Entry 1NS9 (X-ray diffraction, 1.60 A resolution); this record covers chains A and B.

# Chain A
Molecule: Hemoglobin alpha subunit
From: Equus caballus
Notes: fragment: alpha subunit
Reference sequence: P01958 (HBA_HORSE); residue numbers follow UniProt; this construct covers 1-141
Sequence (141 residues; row label = number of the first residue in the row):
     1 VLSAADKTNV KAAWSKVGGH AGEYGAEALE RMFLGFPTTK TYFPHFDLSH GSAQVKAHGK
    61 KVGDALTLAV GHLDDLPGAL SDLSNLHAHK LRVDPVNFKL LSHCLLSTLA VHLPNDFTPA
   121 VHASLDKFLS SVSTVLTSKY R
Construct notes: conflict Asp82 (Asn in P01958), Asn85 (Asp in P01958)
Swiss-Prot annotation at these positions:
  - natural variant: Lys61 (K61Q: In fast chain)
Bound ions: heme Fe near His87 (its only coordinating residue here)
Residues lining bound ligands: heme (HEM): Met32, Thr39, Tyr42, Phe43, His45, Phe46, His58, Lys61, Val62, Ala65, Leu66, Leu83, Leu86, His87, Leu91, Val93, Asn97, Phe98, Leu101, Val132, Leu136

# Chain B
Molecule: Hemoglobin beta subunit
From: Equus caballus
Notes: fragment: beta subunit
Reference sequence: P02062 (HBB_HORSE); residue numbers follow UniProt; this construct covers 1-146
Sequence (146 residues; numbered 1 to 146; the number before each row is that of its first residue):
     1 VQLSGEEKAA VLALWDKVNE EEVGGEALGR LLVVYPWTQR FFDSFGDLSN PGAVMGNPKV
    61 KAHGKKVLHS FGEGVHHLDN LKGTFAALSE LHCDKLHVDP ENFRLLGNVL VVVLARHFGK
   121 DFTPELQASY QKVVAGVANA LAHKYH
Swiss-Prot annotation at these positions:
  - binding site (heme b): His63, His92
  - modified residue: Val1 (N-acetylvaline), Ser44 (Phosphoserine), Lys59 (N6-acetyllysine), Lys82 (N6-acetyllysine), Cys93 (S-nitrosocysteine), Lys144 (N6-acetyllysine)
Bound ions: heme Fe near His92 (its only coordinating residue here)
Residues lining bound ligands: heme (HEM): Leu31, Thr38, Phe41, Phe42, Ser44, Phe45, His63, Lys66, Val67, Ser70, Phe71, Phe85, Leu88, Leu91, His92, Leu96, Val98, Asn102, Phe103, Leu106, Val137, Leu141

# How chain A and chain B interact
Contacting residue pairs - 33 pairs, chain A then chain B:
  Arg31(A) with Phe122(B), hydrogen bond (side chain-backbone); Thr123(B); Pro124(B); Gln127(B), hydrogen bond
  Leu34(A) with Pro124(B), hydrophobic; Ala128(B)
  Gly35(A) with Ala128(B)
  Phe36(A) with Gln131(B)
  His103(A) with Asn108(B); Val111(B); Val112(B); Gln127(B); Gln131(B), hydrogen bond
  Ser107(A) with Val112(B); Ala115(B); Gln127(B), hydrogen bond
  Ala110(A) with Val112(B); Ala115(B); Arg116(B)
  Val111(A) with Ala115(B); Gly119(B); Lys120(B)
  Pro114(A) with Arg116(B), hydrogen bond (backbone-side chain)
  Phe117(A) with Arg30(B), hydrogen bond (backbone-side chain); Val112(B), hydrophobic; Arg116(B)
  Thr118(A) with Arg30(B)
  Pro119(A) with Arg30(B); Val33(B); Met55(B), hydrophobic
  His122(A) with Arg30(B); Val34(B)
  Asp126(A) with Tyr35(B)
Also at the interface, not in a pair above, chain A (18 interface residues in all): Glu30, Leu106, His112, Ala123
Also at the interface, not in a pair above, chain B (19 interface residues in all): Glu125

# Summary
18 residues of chain A and 19 residues of chain B are in contact; the contacts include 6 hydrogen bonds. Polar
pairs include Arg31(A)-Phe122(B), Arg31(A)-Gln127(B) and His103(A)-Gln131(B). Ligands of chain A: heme. Bound
to chain B: heme.
Here chain A is Hemoglobin alpha subunit and chain B is Hemoglobin beta subunit, both from Equus caballus.
Entry 1NS9 (The 1.6A Structure of Horse Methemoglobin at pH 7.1) was determined by X-ray diffraction,
deposited together with 1NS6.
